2VGX - chains A and B; structure by X-ray diffraction, 1.95 A resolution.

Chain A:
Molecule: Chaperone sycd
From: Yersinia enterocolitica
Reference sequence: O87496 (O87496_YEREN); numbering as in UniProt (aligned over 21-163)
Sequence (148 residues; each row starts with the number of its first residue; note: 21 numbers in that range are skipped by the numbering (no residue carries them; nothing is unmodelled there); numbers below 1 keep their minus sign (Gly-5 is residue -5)):
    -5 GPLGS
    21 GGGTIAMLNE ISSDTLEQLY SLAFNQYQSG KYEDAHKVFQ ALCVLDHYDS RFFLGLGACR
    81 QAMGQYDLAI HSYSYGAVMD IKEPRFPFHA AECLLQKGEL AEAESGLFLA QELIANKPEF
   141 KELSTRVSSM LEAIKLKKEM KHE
Not modelled in the structure: -5 to -1, 155-163
Modified / non-standard residues: Lys51, Lys57, Lys102, Lys117, Lys137, Lys141 (n-dimethyl-lysine; MLY)
What the authors report for this chain:
  - contacts within the chain: Glu37-Arg71 (salt bridge)
  - higher-order assembly contacts with a neighbouring CHAPERONE SYCD; pairs are residue here / residue on that copy: Glu30-Gln60 (backbone contact), Leu39, Leu42, Ala61, Leu65
  - mutagenesis - A61E, A61E/L65E, L65E: abolished binding to Chaperone sycd (chain B)
  - mutagenesis - Y95S: unchanged binding to Chaperone sycd (chain B)

Chain B:
Molecule: Chaperone sycd
From: Yersinia enterocolitica
Reference sequence: O87496 (O87496_YEREN); residues 21-163 here = UniProt positions 21-163
Sequence (148 residues; numbered -5 to 163; 21 numbers in that range are skipped by the numbering (no residue carries them; nothing is unmodelled there); the number before each row is that of its first residue; numbers below 1 keep their minus sign (Gly-5 is residue -5)):
    -5 GPLGS
    21 GGGTIAMLNE ISSDTLEQLY SLAFNQYQSG KYEDAHKVFQ ALCVLDHYDS RFFLGLGACR
    81 QAMGQYDLAI HSYSYGAVMD IKEPRFPFHA AECLLQKGEL AEAESGLFLA QELIANKPEF
   141 KELSTRVSSM LEAIKLKKEM KHE
Not modelled in the structure: 161-163
Modified / non-standard residues: Lys51, Lys57, Lys102, Lys117, Lys137, Lys141, Lys155, Lys157, Lys158 (n-dimethyl-lysine; MLY)

Chain A / chain B interface:
Pairs across the interface - 32 pairs, chain A then chain B:
  Ile25(A) - Val64(B)  hydrophobic
  Asn29(A) - Gln60(B)
  Asn29(A) - Val64(B)
  Glu30(A) - Gln60(B)
  Ile31(A) - Ala61(B)  hydrophobic
  Ile31(A) - Val64(B)  hydrophobic
  Asp34(A) - Lys57(B)
  Thr35(A) - Lys57(B)
  Gln38(A) - Lys57(B)
  Leu42(A) - Leu39(B)  hydrophobic
  Leu42(A) - Leu42(B)  hydrophobic
  Glu53(A) - Pro-4(B)
  Glu53(A) - Leu-3(B)
  His56(A) - Leu28(B)
  Lys57(A) - Leu-3(B)
  Lys57(A) - Met27(B)
  Lys57(A) - Thr35(B)
  Gln60(A) - Met27(B)
  Gln60(A) - Leu28(B)
  Gln60(A) - Glu30(B)  hydrogen bond (side chain-backbone)
  Gln60(A) - Ile31(B)
  Gln60(A) - Thr35(B)
  Ala61(A) - Leu65(B)  hydrophobic
  Val64(A) - Leu65(B)  hydrophobic
  Leu65(A) - Val64(B)  hydrophobic
  Arg80(A) - Leu28(B)  hydrogen bond (side chain-backbone)
  Arg80(A) - Asn29(B)
  Gln85(A) - Ile25(B)
  Gln85(A) - Leu28(B)
  Leu88(A) - Ile25(B)  hydrophobic
  Leu88(A) - Leu28(B)  hydrophobic
  Leu88(A) - Asn29(B)
Also at the interface, not in a pair above, chain A (21 interface residues in all): Leu39, Val58, Met83
Also at the interface, not in a pair above, chain B (20 interface residues in all): Ser-1, Thr24, Asp34, Asp54

In short:
21 residues of chain A face 20 of chain B across their interface; the contacts include 2 hydrogen bonds. Polar
contacts include Gln60(A)-Glu30(B) and Arg80(A)-Leu28(B). The paper reports that A61E, A61E/L65E and L65E of
chain A abolish binding to Chaperone sycd (chain B); higher-order assembly contacts with a neighbouring
CHAPERONE SYCD through Glu30(A), Leu39(A) and Leu42(A) among others.
Here chain A is Chaperone sycd and chain B is Chaperone sycd, both from Yersinia enterocolitica. Entry 2VGX
(Structure of the Yersinia enterocolitica Type III Secretion Translocator Chaperone SycD) was determined by
X-ray diffraction together with 2VGY from the same study.
